Entry 6Z2J (electron microscopy, 4.00 A resolution); this record covers chains E and F of the 6 polymer chains in the assembly.

Chain E:
Protein: Histone deacetylase 1
Source organism: Homo sapiens
Notes: EC 3.5.1.98
UniProtKB: Q13547 (HDAC1_HUMAN); residues 1-482 here = UniProt positions 1-482
Sequence (482 residues; each row starts with the number of its first residue):
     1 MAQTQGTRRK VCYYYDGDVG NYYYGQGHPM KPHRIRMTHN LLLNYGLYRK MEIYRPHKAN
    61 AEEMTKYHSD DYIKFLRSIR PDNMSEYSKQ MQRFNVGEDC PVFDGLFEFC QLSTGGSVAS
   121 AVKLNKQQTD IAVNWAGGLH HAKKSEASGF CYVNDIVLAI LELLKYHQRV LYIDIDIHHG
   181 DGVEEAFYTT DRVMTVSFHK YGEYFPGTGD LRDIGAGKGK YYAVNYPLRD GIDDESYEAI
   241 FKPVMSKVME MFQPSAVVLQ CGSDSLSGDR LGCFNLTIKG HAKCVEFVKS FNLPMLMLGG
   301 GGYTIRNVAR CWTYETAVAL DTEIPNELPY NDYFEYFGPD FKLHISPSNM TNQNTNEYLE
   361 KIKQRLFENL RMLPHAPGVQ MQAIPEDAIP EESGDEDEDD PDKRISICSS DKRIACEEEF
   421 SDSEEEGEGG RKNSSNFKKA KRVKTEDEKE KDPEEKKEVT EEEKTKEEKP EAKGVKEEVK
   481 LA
Disordered / not traced: 1-7, 326, 377-482
Metal / ion sites: K+ site 1: Asp174, Asp176, His178, Ser197, Phe198; Zn2+: Asp176, His178, Asp264; K+ site 2: Phe187, Thr190, Val193, Tyr222
Residues lining bound ligands: inositol hexakisphosphate (IHP): Lys31, Arg270, Arg306
Curated features (UniProtKB/Swiss-Prot):
  - active site: His141
  - binding site (1D-myo-inositol 1,4,5,6-tetrakisphosphate): Gly27, Lys31, Arg270
  - binding site (Zn(2+)): Asp176, His178, Asp264
  - modified residue: Lys74 (N6-acetyllysine), Lys220 (N6-acetyllysine), Cys261 (S-nitrosocysteine), Cys273 (S-nitrosocysteine), Ser393 (Phosphoserine), Ser406 (Phosphoserine), Ser409 (Phosphoserine), Ser421 (Phosphoserine), Ser423 (Phosphoserine), Lys432 (N6-methylated lysine)
  - cross-link (Glycyl lysine isopeptide (Lys-Gly)): Lys74 (interchain with G-Cter in SUMO2), Lys438 (interchain with G-Cter in SUMO2), Lys444 (interchain with G-Cter in SUMO), Lys456 (interchain with G-Cter in SUMO2), Lys457 (interchain with G-Cter in SUMO2), Lys473 (interchain with G-Cter in SUMO2), Lys476 (interchain with G-Cter in SUMO), Lys480 (interchain with G-Cter in SUMO2)
  - mutagenesis: Ala136 to Gly138 (Impaired protein deacetylase activity without affecting the protein decrotonylase activity), His141 (H141A: Abolishes histone deacetylase and decrotonylase activities), Phe287 (F287Y: Abolishes interaction with CHFR; when associated with I-297), Met297 (M297I: Abolishes interaction with CHFR; when associated with Y-287), Glu391 to Ala482 (Strongly decreases deacetylase activity, and disrupts interaction with NuRD and SIN3 complexes), Ser421 (S421A: Strongly decreases deacetylase activity, and disrupts interaction with NuRD and SIN3 complexes; S421D/E: Slightly decreases deacetylase activity), Ser423 (S423A: Strongly decreases deacetylase activity, and disrupts interaction with NuRD and SIN3 complexes; S423D/E: Decreases deacetylase activity), Glu424 to Glu426 (Abolished histone deacetylase and decrotonylase activities), Glu424 (E424A: Slightly decreases deacetylase activity, no effect on interaction with NuRD and SIN3 complexes), Glu425 (E425A: No effect on deacetylase activity, no effect on interaction with NuRD and SIN3 complexes), Glu426 (E426A: Decreases deacetylase activity, and disrupts interaction with NuRD and SIN3 complexes)

Chain F:
Protein: Mitotic deacetylase-associated SANT domain protein
Source organism: Homo sapiens
UniProtKB: Q6PJG2 (MDEAS_HUMAN); residue numbers follow UniProt; this construct covers 717-887
Sequence (173 residues; each row starts with the number of its first residue):
   715 GAVSIEPRIN VGSRFQAEIP LMRDRALAAA DPHKADLVWQ PWEDLESSRE KQRQVEDLLT
   775 AACSSIFPGA GTNQELALHC LHESRGDILE TLNKLLLKKP LRPHNHPLAT YHYTGSDQWK
   835 MAERKLFNKG IAIYKKDFFL VQKLIQTKTV AQCVEFYYTY KKQVKIGRNG TLT
Disordered / not traced: 715-721, 830-832, 880-887
Construct notes: expression tag (715-716)

How chain E and chain F interact:
Pairs across the interface (83):
  Tyr14(E) with Ala749(F), hydrophobic
  Gly17(E) with His826(F)
  Asp18(E) with Gly829(F)
  Asn21(E) with Gly829(F); Ala865(F); Glu869(F)
  Gln26(E) with Lys850(F), hydrogen bond
  His33(E) with Tyr872(F)
  Arg36(E) with Tyr827(F); Thr828(F)
  Leu43(E) with Glu789(F); Leu792(F), hydrophobic
  Asn44(E) with Gln788(F)
  Tyr48(E) with Trp753(F), hydrogen bond (backbone-side chain); Val769(F)
  Arg49(E) with Pro755(F); Ser761(F), hydrogen bond; Gln766(F)
  Met51(E) with Trp753(F); Pro755(F)
  Glu52(E) with Leu751(F); Trp753(F); Gln754(F), hydrogen bond; Pro755(F)
  Ile53(E) with Leu751(F); Val752(F), hydrogen bond (backbone-backbone); Trp753(F)
  Tyr54(E) with Ala749(F), hydrophobic; Asp750(F); Leu751(F)
  Arg55(E) with Lys748(F); Ala749(F); Asp750(F), hydrogen bond (backbone-backbone); Pro821(F), hydrogen bond (side chain-backbone); His826(F)
  Pro56(E) with Lys748(F)
  His57(E) with His747(F), hydrogen bond; Lys748(F), hydrogen bond (backbone-backbone); Asp750(F)
  Thr65(E) with Gln730(F), hydrogen bond (backbone-side chain)
  Lys66(E) with Gln730(F), hydrogen bond (backbone-side chain)
  Tyr67(E) with Ser727(F); Arg728(F); Gln730(F)
  His68(E) with Gln730(F)
  Pro81(E) with Phe853(F), hydrophobic
  Ala119(E) with Asp745(F); Lys748(F)
  Val122(E) with Ala744(F); Asp745(F)
  Lys126(E) with Ala743(F)
  Lys144(E) with Ser727(F); Gln730(F), hydrogen bond
  Leu164(E) with Pro734(F), hydrophobic; Leu735(F); Met736(F), hydrogen bond (backbone-backbone)
  Lys165(E) with Leu735(F); Met736(F), hydrogen bond (backbone-backbone); Arg737(F), hydrogen bond (backbone-backbone); Asp738(F), hydrogen bond (backbone-backbone); Leu741(F)
  Tyr166(E) with Met736(F); Arg737(F); Asp738(F), hydrogen bond (side chain-backbone); Ala740(F), hydrogen bond (side chain-backbone); Leu741(F), hydrogen bond (side chain-backbone)
  His167(E) with Met736(F), hydrogen bond (backbone-backbone)
  Gln168(E) with Met736(F), hydrogen bond (backbone-backbone)
  Glu185(E) with Asn724(F); Ser727(F); Arg728(F)
  Ala186(E) with Arg728(F); Phe729(F); Glu732(F)
  Tyr188(E) with Arg728(F)
  Thr189(E) with Arg728(F)
  Arg192(E) with Pro734(F); Leu735(F), hydrogen bond (side chain-backbone); Met736(F)
  Pro206(E) with Arg722(F), hydrogen bond (backbone-side chain)
  Thr208(E) with Arg722(F)
  Asp332(E) with Asn787(F)
  Tyr336(E) with Tyr872(F)
Interface residues without a listed pair, chain E (50 interface residues in all): Tyr23, Lys31, His39, Lys50, Leu161, Glu162, Phe187, Tyr330, Glu335
Interface residues without a listed pair, chain F (53 interface residues in all): Gly726, Arg739, Ala742, Trp756, Glu757, Glu760, Cys777, Phe852, Lys875, Lys876

Summary:
50 residues of chain E and 53 residues of chain F are in contact; the contacts include 23 hydrogen bonds.
Polar pairs include Gln26(E)-Lys850(F), Tyr48(E)-Trp753(F) and Arg49(E)-Ser761(F). Bound to chain E: inositol
hexakisphosphate.
Here chain E is Histone deacetylase 1 and chain F is Mitotic deacetylase-associated SANT domain protein, both
from Homo sapiens. Entry 6Z2J (The structure of the dimeric HDAC1/MIDEAS/DNTTIP1 MiDAC deacetylase complex)
was determined by electron microscopy, deposited together with 6Z2K.
